Entry 5T3X (X-ray diffraction, 3.90 A resolution); this record covers chains G and H of the 6 polymer chains in the assembly.

== Chain G ==
Name: Envelope glycoprotein gp160
Source organism: Human immunodeficiency virus 1
Reference sequence: Q2N0S6 (Q2N0S6_9HIV1); aligned to UniProt positions 30-508 over residues 31-511 (the alignment contains insertions or deletions, so no single offset holds)
Amino-acid sequence (481 residues; numbered 31 to 513 plus 10 insertion-coded residues; 12 numbers in that range are skipped by the numbering (no residue carries them; nothing is unmodelled there); the number before each row is that of its first residue; a row labelled like 185A-185I holds insertion residues (185A, then the next letters in order)):
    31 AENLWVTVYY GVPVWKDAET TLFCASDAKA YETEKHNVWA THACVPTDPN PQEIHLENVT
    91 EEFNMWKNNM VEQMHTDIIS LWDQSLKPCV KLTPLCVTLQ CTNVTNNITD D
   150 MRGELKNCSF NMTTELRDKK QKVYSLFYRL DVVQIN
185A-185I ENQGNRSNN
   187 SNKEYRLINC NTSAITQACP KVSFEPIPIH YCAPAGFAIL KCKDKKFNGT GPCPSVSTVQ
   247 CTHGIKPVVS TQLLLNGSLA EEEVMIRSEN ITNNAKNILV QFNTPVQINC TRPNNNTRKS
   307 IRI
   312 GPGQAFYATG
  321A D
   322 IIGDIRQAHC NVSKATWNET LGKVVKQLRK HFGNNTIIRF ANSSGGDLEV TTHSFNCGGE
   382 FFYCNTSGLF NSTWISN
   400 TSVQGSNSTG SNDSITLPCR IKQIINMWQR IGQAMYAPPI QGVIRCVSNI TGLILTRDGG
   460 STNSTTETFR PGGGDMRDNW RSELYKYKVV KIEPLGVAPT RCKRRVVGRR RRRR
Unresolved in the structure: 31-32, 150-151, 185A-185I, 400-410, 506-513
Differences from the reference sequence: engineered mutation Asn332 (Thr330 in Q2N0S6), Cys501 (Ala498 in Q2N0S6); expression tag (509-510, 512-513)
Disulfide bonds: Cys54-Cys74, Cys119-Cys205, Cys126-Cys196, Cys131-Cys157, Cys218-Cys247, Cys228-Cys239, Cys296-Cys331, Cys378-Cys445, Cys385-Cys418
Covalently attached groups: glycan linked to Asn88, Asn156, Asn160, Asn197, Asn276, Asn301, Asn332, Asn363; N-acetylglucosamine (NAG) linked to Asn133, Asn234, Asn262, Asn295, Asn339, Asn355, Asn386, Asn392, Asn448
What the authors report for this chain:
  - post-translational modification sites: Asn156, Asn197, Asn276, Asn301, Asn332, Asn363, Asn392

== Chain H ==
Name: 10-1074 Heavy Chain
Source organism: Homo sapiens
Amino-acid sequence (238 residues; each row starts with the number of its first residue; a row labelled like 82A-82C holds insertion residues (82A, then the next letters in order)):
     1 QVQLQESGPG LVKPSETLSV TCSVSGDSMN NYYWTWIRQS PGKGLEWIGY ISDRESATYN
    61 PSLNSRVVIS RDTSKNQLSL KL
82A-82C NSV
    83 TPADTAVYYC ATARRGQR
100A-100P IYGVVSFGEFFYYYSM
   101 DVWGKGTTVT VSSASTKGPS VFPLAPSSKS TSGGTAALGC LVKDYFPEPV TVSWNSGALT
   161 SGVHTFPAVL QSSGLYSLSS VVTVPSSSLG TQTYICNVNH KPSNTKVDKR VEPKSCDKT
Unresolved in the structure: 130-134, 217-219
Disulfide bonds: Cys22-Cys92, Cys140-Cys196

== Interface between chain G and chain H ==
Contacting residue pairs (8):
  Asp325(G) - Tyr100B(H)
  Ile326(G) - Tyr100B(H)  hydrogen bond (backbone-side chain)
  Arg327(G) - Tyr100B(H)
  Arg327(G) - Gly100C(H)
  Arg327(G) - Glu100I(H)  salt bridge
  Gln328(G) - Phe100G(H)
  Gln328(G) - Glu100I(H)
  His330(G) - Phe100G(H)
Interface residues without a listed pair, chain G (7 interface residues in all): Ala329, Pro417
Interface residues without a listed pair, chain H (5 interface residues in all): Val100D
Interface features reported in the paper:
  - epitope / paratope residues, chain G: Gly324(G), Asp325(G), Ile326(G), Arg327(G)

== Summary ==
Chain G and chain H form an interface of 7 and 5 residues respectively; the contacts include 1 hydrogen bond
and 1 salt bridge. Among the polar pairs are Arg327(G)-Glu100I(H) and Ile326(G)-Tyr100B(H). The paper reports
epitope/paratope residues Gly324(G), Asp325(G) and Ile326(G) among others; modification sites Asn156(G),
Asn197(G) and Asn276(G) among others.
Here chain G is Envelope glycoprotein gp160 (Human immunodeficiency virus 1) and chain H is 10-1074 Heavy
Chain (Homo sapiens). Entry 5T3X (3.9 Angstrom Crystal Structure of a Fully and Natively Glycosylated BG505
SOSIP.664 HIV-1 Env Trimer in ...) was determined by X-ray diffraction, deposited together with 5T3Z.
